PDB entry 8E5D | X-ray diffraction, 2.39 A resolution | chains A and C of the 3 polymer chains in the assembly

[Chain A]
Name: Double-stranded DNA deaminase toxin A
Source organism: Burkholderia cenocepacia
Notes: EC 3.5.4.-
Reference sequence: P0DUH5 (DDDA_BURC1); numbering as in UniProt (aligned over 1290-1422)
Chain sequence (139 residues; numbered 1290 to 1428; the number before each row is that of its first residue):
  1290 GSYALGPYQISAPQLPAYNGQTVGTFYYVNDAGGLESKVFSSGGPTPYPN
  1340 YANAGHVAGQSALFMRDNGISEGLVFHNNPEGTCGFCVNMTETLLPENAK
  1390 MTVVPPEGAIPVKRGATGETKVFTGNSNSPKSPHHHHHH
Disordered / not traced: 1426-1428
Construct notes: engineered mutation Ala1347 (Glu in P0DUH5); expression tag (1423-1428)
Ion coordination: Zn2+: His1345, Cys1373, Cys1376 (together with phosphate ion); Mg2+: Glu1381, Thr1382, Leu1384, Asn1415, Asn1417
Curated features (UniProtKB/Swiss-Prot):
  - binding site (Zn(2+)): His1345, Cys1373, Cys1376
Reported in the primary citation:
  - Mg2+ coordination: Glu1381, Thr1382, Leu1384, Asn1415, Asn1417
  - binding site for the 14-nt DNA strand: Phe1375
  - conformationally variable residues (side-chain flip): Glu1370
  - mutagenesis - A1341P: increased catalytic activity on mismatch-containing substrates
  - mutagenesis - H1345C, F1375A, F1375R, M1379A, M1379R: abolished catalytic activity
  - mutagenesis - E1370K, E1370R, F1375Y: decreased catalytic activity
  - mutagenesis - A1341E, A1341S, A1341T, A1341Y: abolished catalytic activity on canonical substrate
  - mutagenesis - A1341P: decreased catalytic activity on fully base-paired substrate

[Chain C]
Molecule: 14-nt DNA strand
Sequence (14 nucleotides; each row starts with the number of its first residue):
     1 GTACCGGACGTTGC

[Interface between chain A and chain C]
Contacting residue pairs - 17 pairs, chain A then chain C:
  Pro1338(A) - DG7(C)  hydrogen bond to the base
  Asn1339(A) - DG7(C)  phosphate contact
  Asn1339(A) - DA8(C)  hydrogen bond to the phosphate
  Tyr1340(A) - DA8(C)  hydrogen bond to the phosphate
  Tyr1340(A) - DC9(C)  hydrogen bond to the phosphate
  Ala1341(A) - DG7(C)  base contact
  Asn1378(A) - DC9(C)  base contact
  Asn1378(A) - DG10(C)  hydrogen bond to the base
  Met1379(A) - DA8(C)  base contact
  Met1379(A) - DC9(C)  base contact
  Thr1382(A) - DC9(C)  sugar contact
  Arg1403(A) - DG10(C)  base contact
  Arg1403(A) - DT11(C)  hydrogen bond to the base
  Arg1403(A) - DT12(C)  hydrogen bond to the sugar
  Lys1420(A) - DA8(C)  salt bridge to the phosphate
  Lys1420(A) - DC9(C)  phosphate contact
  His1425(A) - DG7(C)  salt bridge to the phosphate
Interface residues without a listed pair, chain A (13 interface residues in all): Phe1375, Asn1415, Ser1418

[Overview]
13 residues of chain A and 6 residues of chain C are in contact; the contacts include 7 hydrogen bonds and 2
salt bridges. Polar pairs include Pro1338(A)-DG7(C), Asn1378(A)-DG10(C) and Arg1403(A)-DT11(C). The paper
reports a binding site for the 14-nt DNA strand at Phe1375(A); H1345C, F1375A and F1375R of chain A, among
others, abolish catalytic activity; 13 substitutions were tested in all.
Chain A is Double-stranded DNA deaminase toxin A (Burkholderia cenocepacia) and chain C is a 14-nt DNA strand;
the structure, Crystal structure of double-stranded DNA deaminase toxin DddA in complex with DNA with the
target cytosine ..., was determined by X-ray diffraction, deposited together with 8E5E.
